Entry 7JG2 (electron microscopy, 3.30 A resolution); this record covers chains C and E of the 6 polymer chains in the assembly.

[Chain C]
Molecule: Igh protein
From: Mus musculus
UniProtKB: Q99M22 (Q99M22_MOUSE); residues 113-467 here correspond to UniProt positions 125-479 (UniProt number = residue number + 12)
Chain sequence (355 residues; numbered 113 to 467; the number before each row is that of its first residue):
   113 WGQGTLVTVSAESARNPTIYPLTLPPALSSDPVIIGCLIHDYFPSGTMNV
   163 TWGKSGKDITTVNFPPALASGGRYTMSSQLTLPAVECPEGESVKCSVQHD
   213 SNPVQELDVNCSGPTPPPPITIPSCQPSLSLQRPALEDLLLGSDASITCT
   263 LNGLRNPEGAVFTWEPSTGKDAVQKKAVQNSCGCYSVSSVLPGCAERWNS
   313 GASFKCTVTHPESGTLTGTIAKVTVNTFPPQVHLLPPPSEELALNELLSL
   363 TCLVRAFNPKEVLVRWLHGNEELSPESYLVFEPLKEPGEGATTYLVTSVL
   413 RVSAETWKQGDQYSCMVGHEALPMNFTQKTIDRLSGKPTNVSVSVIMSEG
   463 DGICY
Not modelled in the structure: 113-236
Disulfide bonds: Cys-237/Cys-296, Cys-261/Cys-318, Cys-364/Cys-427
Glycans and other covalent adducts: N-acetylglucosamine (NAG) linked to Asn-437, Asn-452

[Chain E]
Molecule: Polymeric immunoglobulin receptor
From: Mus musculus
UniProtKB: O70570 (PIGR_MOUSE); residues 1-549 here correspond to UniProt positions 19-567 (UniProt number = residue number + 18)
Chain sequence (549 residues; row label = number of the first residue in the row):
     1 KSPIFGPQEVSSIEGDSVSITCYYPDTSVNRHTRKYWCRQGASGMCTTLI
    51 SSNGYLSKEYSGRANLINFPENNTFVINIEQLTQDDTGSYKCGLGTSNRG
   101 LSFDVSLEVSQVPELPSDTHVYTKDIGRNVTIECPFKRENAPSKKSLCKK
   151 TNQSCELVIDSTEKVNPSYIGRAKLFMKGTDLTVFYVNISHLTHNDAGLY
   201 ICQAGEGPSADKKNVDLQVLAPEPELLYKDLRSSVTFECDLGREVANEAK
   251 YLCRMNKETCDVIINTLGKRDPDFEGRILITPKDDNGRFSVLITGLRKED
   301 AGHYQCGAHSSGLPQEGWPIQTWQLFVNEESTIPNRRSVVKGVTGGSVAI
   351 ACPYNPKESSSLKYWCRWEGDGNGHCPVLVGTQAQVQEEYEGRLALFDQP
   401 GNGTYTVILNQLTTEDAGFYWCLTNGDSRWRTTIELQVAEATREPNLEVT
   451 PQNATAVLGETFTVSCHYPCKFYSQEKYWCKWSNKGCHILPSHDEGARQS
   501 SVSCDQSSQLVSMTLNPVSKEDEGWYWCGVKQGQTYGETTAIYIAVEER
Not modelled in the structure: 1, 497-508, 549
Disulfide bonds: Cys-22/Cys-92, Cys-38/Cys-46, Cys-134/Cys-202, Cys-239/Cys-306, Cys-253/Cys-260, Cys-352/Cys-422, Cys-366/Cys-376, Cys-466/Cys-528
Glycans and other covalent adducts: N-acetylglucosamine (NAG) linked to Asn-72, Asn-129, Asn-188
UniProt features mapped onto this chain:
  - glycosylation (N-linked (GlcNAc...) asparagine): Asn-72, Asn-129, Asn-152, Asn-188, Asn-402, Asn-453

[Interface between chain C and chain E]
Contacting residue pairs - 13 pairs, chain C then chain E:
  Ser-255(C) / Cys-470(E)  hydrogen bond (backbone-side chain)
  Ser-255(C) / Lys-471(E)
  Lys-282(C) / Gln-509(E)  hydrogen bond
  Cys-306(C) / Cys-470(E)  hydrogen bond
  Cys-306(C) / Tyr-473(E)  hydrophobic
  Ala-307(C) / Cys-470(E)  hydrogen bond (backbone-side chain)
  Glu-308(C) / Tyr-473(E)
  Ser-460(C) / Arg-99(E)
  Asp-463(C) / Arg-99(E)
  Ile-465(C) / Arg-99(E)
  Tyr-467(C) / Gly-95(E)
  Tyr-467(C) / Arg-99(E)
  Tyr-467(C) / Leu-101(E)  hydrophobic
Interface residues without a listed pair, chain C (12 interface residues in all): Asp-256, Pro-304, Arg-309
Interface features reported in the paper:
  - pairs named by the authors: Cys-306(C)/Cys-470(E) (covalent link), Tyr-467(C)/Leu-101(E)
  - interface residues, chain E: Lys-471(E), Tyr-473(E)

[In short]
12 residues of chain C face 7 of chain E across their interface, with 4 hydrogen bonds. Polar pairs include
Ser-255(C)/Cys-470(E), Lys-282(C)/Gln-509(E) and Cys-306(C)/Cys-470(E). The authors report contacts between
Cys-306(C) and Cys-470(E) and Tyr-467(C) and Leu-101(E). Covalently linked N-acetylglucosamine: at Asn-437(C)
and Asn-452(C). The paper reports interface residues Lys-471(E) and Tyr-473(E).
Chain C is Igh protein and chain E is Polymeric immunoglobulin receptor, both from Mus musculus; the
structure, Secretory Immunoglobin A (SIgA), was determined by electron microscopy, deposited together with
7JG1.
